1TAU - chains T and A of the 3 polymer chains in the assembly; structure by X-ray diffraction, 3.00 A resolution.

[Chain T]
Molecule: 8-nt DNA strand
Sequence (8 nucleotides; row label = number of the first residue in the row):
   901 GCGATCCG

[Chain A]
Protein: Protein (taq polymerase)
Source organism: Thermus aquaticus
Notes: EC 2.7.7.7
UniProtKB: P19821 (DPO1_THEAQ); residue numbers follow UniProt; this construct covers 1-832
Chain sequence (832 residues; row label = number of the first residue in the row):
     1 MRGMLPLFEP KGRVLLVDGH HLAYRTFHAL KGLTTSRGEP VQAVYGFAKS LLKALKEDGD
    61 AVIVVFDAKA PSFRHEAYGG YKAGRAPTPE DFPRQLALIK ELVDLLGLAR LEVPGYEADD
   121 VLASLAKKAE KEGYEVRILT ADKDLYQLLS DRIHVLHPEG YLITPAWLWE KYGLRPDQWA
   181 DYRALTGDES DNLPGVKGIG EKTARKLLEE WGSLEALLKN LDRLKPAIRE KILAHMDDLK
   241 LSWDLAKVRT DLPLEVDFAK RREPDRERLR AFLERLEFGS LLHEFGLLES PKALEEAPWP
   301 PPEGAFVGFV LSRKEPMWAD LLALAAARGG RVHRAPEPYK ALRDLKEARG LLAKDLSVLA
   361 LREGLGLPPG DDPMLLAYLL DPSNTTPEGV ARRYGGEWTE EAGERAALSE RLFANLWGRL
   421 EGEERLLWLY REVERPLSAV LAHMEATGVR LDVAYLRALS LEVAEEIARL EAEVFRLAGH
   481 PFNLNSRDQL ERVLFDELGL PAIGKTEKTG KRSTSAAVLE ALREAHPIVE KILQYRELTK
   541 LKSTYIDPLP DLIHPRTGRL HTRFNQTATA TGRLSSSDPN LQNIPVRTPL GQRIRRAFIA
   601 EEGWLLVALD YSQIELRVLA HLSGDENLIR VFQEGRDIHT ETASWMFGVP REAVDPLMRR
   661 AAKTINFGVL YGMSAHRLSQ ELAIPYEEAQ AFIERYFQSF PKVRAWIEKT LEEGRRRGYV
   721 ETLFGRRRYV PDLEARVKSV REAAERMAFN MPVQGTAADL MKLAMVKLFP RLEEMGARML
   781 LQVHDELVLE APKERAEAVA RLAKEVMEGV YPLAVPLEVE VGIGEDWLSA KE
Not modelled in the structure: 1-9, 69-84, 499-512
Ion coordination: Zn2+: Asp18, Asp119, Asp142
Small-molecule neighbours: 2-O-octyl-beta-D-glucopyranose (BGL): Ser644, Trp645, Met646, Phe647, Gly648, Ala691, Glu694, Arg695, Gln698

[Interface between chain T and chain A]
Residue-residue contacts (23; chain T residue first):
  DG901(T) with Tyr671(A), stacking on the base; Arg677(A), hydrogen bond to the base; Arg746(A), hydrogen bond to the base
  DC902(T) with Arg746(A), sugar contact
  DG903(T) with Asn583(A), base contact
  DA904(T) with Ala568(A), phosphate contact; Thr569(A), phosphate contact; Ala570(A), phosphate contact; Ser575(A), phosphate contact; Asn580(A), sugar contact; Asn583(A), base contact
  DT905(T) with Ser575(A), phosphate contact; Ser576(A), sugar contact; Ser577(A), sugar contact; Asn580(A), hydrogen bond to the sugar
  DC906(T) with Ser543(A), phosphate contact; Thr544(A), hydrogen bond to the phosphate; Asp578(A), phosphate contact
  DC907(T) with Ser543(A), hydrogen bond to the phosphate; Thr544(A), sugar contact
  DG908(T) with Asn485(A), phosphate contact; Thr539(A), phosphate contact; Ser543(A), phosphate contact
Interface residues without a listed pair, chain A (20 interface residues in all): Lys540, Pro579, Ala743, Asn750

[In short]
The interface between chain T and chain A involves 8 residues on one side and 20 on the other, with 5 hydrogen
bonds and 1 aromatic stacking contact. Polar contacts include DG901(T)-Arg677(A), DG901(T)-Arg746(A) and
DT905(T)-Asn580(A). Chain A binds 2-O-octyl-beta-D-glucopyranose.
Chain T is an 8-nt DNA strand and chain A is Protein (taq polymerase) (Thermus aquaticus); the structure, Taq
polymerase (e.c.2.7.7.7)/DNA/B-octylglucoside complex, was determined by X-ray diffraction.
